PDB entry 4Y5T | X-ray diffraction, 1.95 A resolution | chains A and B

== Chain A (and B) ==
Protein: Verruculogen synthase
Organism: Neosartorya fumigata
Notes: EC 1.14.11.38; chain B of this document is another copy of the same molecule, construct and numbering; everything in this record applies to it too
UniProt: Q4WAW9 (FTMF_ASPFU); residues 6-295 here correspond to UniProt positions 2-291 (UniProt number = residue number - 4)
Sequence (315 residues; row label = number of the first residue in the row):
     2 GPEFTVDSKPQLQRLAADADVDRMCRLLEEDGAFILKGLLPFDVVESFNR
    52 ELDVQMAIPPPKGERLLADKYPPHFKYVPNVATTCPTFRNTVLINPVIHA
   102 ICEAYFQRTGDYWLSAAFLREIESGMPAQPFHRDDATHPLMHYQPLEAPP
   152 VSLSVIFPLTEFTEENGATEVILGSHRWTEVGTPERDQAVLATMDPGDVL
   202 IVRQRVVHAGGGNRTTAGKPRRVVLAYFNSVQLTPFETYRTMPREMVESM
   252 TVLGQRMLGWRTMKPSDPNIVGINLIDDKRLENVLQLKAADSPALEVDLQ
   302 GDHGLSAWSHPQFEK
Not modelled in the structure: 2-7, 297-316 (chain B: 2-9, 295-316)
Sequence notes: expression tag (2-5, 296-316)
Curated features (UniProtKB/Swiss-Prot):
  - active site: Tyr-72
Bound ions: Fe2+: His-133, Asp-135, His-209; Co2+: His-143 (shared with Glu-186(B), Asp-188(B) of chain B)
From the paper describing this entry:
  - Fe2+ coordination: His-133, Asp-135, His-209
  - binding site for Fe2+: Tyr-228
  - mutagenesis - Y228A, Y228F: decreased catalytic activity
  - binding site for 2-(N-morpholino)-ethanesulfonic acid: Phe-237, Ile-271, Val-272
  - self-association interface (contacts with another copy of this molecule): Ile-271, Val-272

== Chain A / chain B interface ==
Contacting residue pairs (114):
  Glu-65(A) / Lys-280(B)
  Glu-65(A) / Arg-281(B)  salt bridge
  Glu-65(A) / Asn-284(B)
  Arg-66(A) / Asp-278(B)
  Arg-66(A) / Asp-279(B)
  Arg-66(A) / Lys-280(B)
  Leu-67(A) / Asp-279(B)  hydrogen bond (backbone-backbone)
  Leu-67(A) / Lys-280(B)
  Leu-67(A) / Arg-281(B)
  Leu-68(A) / Val-272(B)  hydrophobic
  Leu-68(A) / Asp-279(B)  hydrogen bond (backbone-side chain)
  Ala-69(A) / Asp-279(B)  hydrogen bond (backbone-side chain)
  Lys-71(A) / Ile-271(B)
  Tyr-78(A) / Asp-279(B)
  Pro-80(A) / Asp-278(B)
  Pro-80(A) / Asp-279(B)
  Asn-81(A) / Ile-277(B)
  Asn-81(A) / Asp-278(B)  hydrogen bond (side chain-backbone)
  Trp-114(A) / Thr-235(B)
  Ala-137(A) / Pro-269(B)
  Ala-137(A) / Asn-270(B)  hydrogen bond (backbone-backbone)
  Thr-138(A) / Asn-270(B)  hydrogen bond (backbone-side chain)
  His-139(A) / Gln-233(B)
  His-139(A) / Ile-274(B)
  Pro-140(A) / Gln-233(B)
  Pro-140(A) / Pro-266(B)
  Pro-140(A) / Ser-267(B)
  Leu-141(A) / Leu-141(B)  hydrophobic
  Leu-141(A) / Gln-145(B)
  Leu-141(A) / Gln-233(B)  hydrogen bond (backbone-side chain)
  Leu-141(A) / Leu-234(B)  hydrophobic
  Tyr-144(A) / Pro-146(B)
  Tyr-144(A) / Ala-149(B)  hydrophobic
  Tyr-144(A) / Pro-150(B)
  Gln-145(A) / Leu-141(B)
  Gln-145(A) / Tyr-144(B)
  Gln-145(A) / Gln-145(B)
  Pro-146(A) / Tyr-144(B)
  Ala-149(A) / Tyr-144(B)  hydrophobic
  Pro-150(A) / Tyr-144(B)
  Val-232(A) / Thr-235(B)  hydrogen bond (backbone-side chain)
  Gln-233(A) / His-139(B)
  Gln-233(A) / Pro-140(B)
  Gln-233(A) / Leu-141(B)  hydrogen bond (side chain-backbone)
  Gln-233(A) / Gln-233(B)
  Gln-233(A) / Leu-234(B)
  Gln-233(A) / Thr-235(B)  hydrogen bond (backbone-backbone)
  Leu-234(A) / Leu-141(B)  hydrophobic
  Leu-234(A) / Gln-233(B)
  Leu-234(A) / Thr-235(B)  hydrogen bond (backbone-side chain)
  Thr-235(A) / Trp-114(B)
  Thr-235(A) / Val-232(B)  hydrogen bond (side chain-backbone)
  Thr-235(A) / Gln-233(B)  hydrogen bond (backbone-backbone)
  Thr-235(A) / Leu-234(B)  hydrogen bond (side chain-backbone)
  Thr-235(A) / Thr-235(B)  hydrogen bond (backbone-side chain)
  Thr-235(A) / Ile-274(B)
  Pro-236(A) / Ile-274(B)
  Pro-236(A) / Asn-275(B)
  Phe-237(A) / Gly-273(B)
  Phe-237(A) / Ile-274(B)  hydrophobic
  Phe-237(A) / Asn-275(B)  hydrogen bond (backbone-backbone)
  Phe-237(A) / Leu-276(B)  hydrogen bond (backbone-backbone)
  Glu-238(A) / Leu-276(B)
  Thr-239(A) / Asn-275(B)
  Thr-239(A) / Leu-276(B)  hydrogen bond (backbone-backbone)
  Thr-239(A) / Ile-277(B)
  Arg-241(A) / Arg-241(B)
  Arg-241(A) / Gly-260(B)  hydrogen bond (side chain-backbone)
  Arg-241(A) / Trp-261(B)
  Arg-241(A) / Leu-282(B)
  Thr-242(A) / Leu-282(B)
  Thr-242(A) / Leu-286(B)
  Gly-260(A) / Arg-241(B)  hydrogen bond (backbone-side chain)
  Trp-261(A) / Arg-241(B)
  Ser-267(A) / Pro-140(B)
  Pro-269(A) / Ala-137(B)
  Asn-270(A) / Ala-137(B)  hydrogen bond (backbone-backbone)
  Asn-270(A) / Thr-138(B)  hydrogen bond (side chain-backbone)
  Ile-271(A) / Lys-71(B)
  Val-272(A) / Leu-67(B)  hydrophobic
  Val-272(A) / Leu-68(B)
  Val-272(A) / Phe-237(B)  hydrophobic
  Gly-273(A) / Phe-237(B)
  Ile-274(A) / His-139(B)
  Ile-274(A) / Thr-235(B)
  Ile-274(A) / Pro-236(B)
  Ile-274(A) / Phe-237(B)
  Asn-275(A) / Pro-236(B)
  Asn-275(A) / Phe-237(B)  hydrogen bond (backbone-backbone)
  Asn-275(A) / Thr-239(B)
  Leu-276(A) / Leu-67(B)  hydrophobic
  Leu-276(A) / Phe-237(B)  hydrogen bond (backbone-backbone)
  Leu-276(A) / Glu-238(B)
  Leu-276(A) / Thr-239(B)  hydrogen bond (backbone-backbone)
  Ile-277(A) / Asn-81(B)
  Ile-277(A) / Thr-239(B)
  Asp-278(A) / Arg-66(B)
  Asp-278(A) / Pro-80(B)
  Asp-278(A) / Asn-81(B)  hydrogen bond (backbone-side chain)
  Asp-279(A) / Arg-66(B)
  Asp-279(A) / Leu-67(B)  hydrogen bond (backbone-backbone)
  Asp-279(A) / Leu-68(B)  hydrogen bond (side chain-backbone)
  Asp-279(A) / Ala-69(B)  hydrogen bond (side chain-backbone)
  Asp-279(A) / Tyr-78(B)
  Asp-279(A) / Pro-80(B)
  Lys-280(A) / Glu-65(B)
  Lys-280(A) / Arg-66(B)
  Lys-280(A) / Leu-67(B)
  Arg-281(A) / Glu-65(B)  salt bridge
  Arg-281(A) / Leu-67(B)
  Leu-282(A) / Arg-241(B)
  Leu-282(A) / Thr-242(B)
  Asn-284(A) / Glu-65(B)
  Leu-286(A) / Thr-242(B)
Other interface residues (no listed pair), chain A (54 interface residues in all): Thr-84, Val-152, Thr-263, Pro-266, Val-285
Other interface residues (no listed pair), chain B (55 interface residues in all): Tyr-72, Thr-84, Val-152, Thr-263, Val-285

== Overview ==
Chain A and chain B form an interface of 54 and 55 residues respectively; the contacts include 29 hydrogen
bonds and 2 salt bridges. Polar contacts include Glu-65(A)/Arg-281(B), Leu-68(A)/Asp-279(B) and
Ala-69(A)/Asp-279(B). The paper reports a binding site for 2-(N-morpholino)-ethanesulfonic acid at Phe-237(A),
Ile-271(A) and Val-272(A); Y228A and Y228F of chain A reduce catalytic activity.
Chain A and chain B are both Verruculogen synthase (Neosartorya fumigata); the structure, Structure of FtmOx1
apo with metal Iron, was determined by X-ray diffraction (same publication as 4Y5S).
